Entry 7CRC (electron microscopy, 3.02 A resolution); this record covers chains B and F of the 8 polymer chains in the assembly.

# Chain B
Molecule: NAD+ hydrolase (NADase)
Organism: Arabidopsis thaliana
Reference sequence: Q9ZSN5 (Q9ZSN5_ARATH); residues 1-1221 here = UniProt positions 1-1221
Chain sequence (1221 residues; each row starts with the number of its first residue):
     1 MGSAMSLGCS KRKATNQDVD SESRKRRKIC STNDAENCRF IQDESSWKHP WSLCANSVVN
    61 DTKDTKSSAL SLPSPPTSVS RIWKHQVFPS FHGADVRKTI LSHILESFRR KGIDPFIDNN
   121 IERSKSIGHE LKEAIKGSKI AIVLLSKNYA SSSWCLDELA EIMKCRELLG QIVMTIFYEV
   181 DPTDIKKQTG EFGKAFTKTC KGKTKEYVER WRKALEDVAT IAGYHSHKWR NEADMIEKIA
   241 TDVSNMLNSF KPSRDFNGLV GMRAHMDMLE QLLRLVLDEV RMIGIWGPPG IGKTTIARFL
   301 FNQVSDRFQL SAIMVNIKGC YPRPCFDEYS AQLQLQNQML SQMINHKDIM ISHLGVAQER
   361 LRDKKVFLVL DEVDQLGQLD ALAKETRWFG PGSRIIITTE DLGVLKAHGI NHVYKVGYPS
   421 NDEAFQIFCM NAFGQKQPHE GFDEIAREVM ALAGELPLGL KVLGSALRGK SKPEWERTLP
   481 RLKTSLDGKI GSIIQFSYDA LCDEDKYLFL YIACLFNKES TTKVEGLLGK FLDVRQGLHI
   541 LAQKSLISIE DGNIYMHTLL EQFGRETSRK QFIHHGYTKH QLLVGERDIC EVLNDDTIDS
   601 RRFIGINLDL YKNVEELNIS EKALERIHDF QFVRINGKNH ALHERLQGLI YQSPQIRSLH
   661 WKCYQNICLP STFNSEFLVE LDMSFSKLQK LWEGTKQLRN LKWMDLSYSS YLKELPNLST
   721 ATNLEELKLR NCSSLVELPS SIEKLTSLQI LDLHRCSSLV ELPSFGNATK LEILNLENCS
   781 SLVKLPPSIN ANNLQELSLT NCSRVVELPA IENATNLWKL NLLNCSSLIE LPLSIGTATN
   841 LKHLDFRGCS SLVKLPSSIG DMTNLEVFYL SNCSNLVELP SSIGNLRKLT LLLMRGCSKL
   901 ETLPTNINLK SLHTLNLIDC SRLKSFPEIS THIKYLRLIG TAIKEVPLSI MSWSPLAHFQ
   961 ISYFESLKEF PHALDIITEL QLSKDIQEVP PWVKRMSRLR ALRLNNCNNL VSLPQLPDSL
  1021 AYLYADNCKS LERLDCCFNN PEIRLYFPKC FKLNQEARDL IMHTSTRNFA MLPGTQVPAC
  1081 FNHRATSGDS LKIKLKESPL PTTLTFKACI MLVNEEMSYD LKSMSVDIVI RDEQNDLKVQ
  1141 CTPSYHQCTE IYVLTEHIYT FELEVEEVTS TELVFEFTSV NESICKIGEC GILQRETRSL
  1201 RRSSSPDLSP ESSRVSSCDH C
Unresolved in the structure: 1-80, 1087-1089, 1196-1221
Small-molecule neighbours:
  - ADP (adenosine-5'-diphosphate): Gly258, Leu259, Val260, Met262, Pro289, Gly290, Ile291, Gly292, Lys293, Thr294, Thr295, Ile427, Pro457, Leu458, Lys461
  - ATP (adenosine-5'-triphosphate): Phe91, His92, Gly93, Ala94, Arg97, Asp118, Arg123, Ile127, Leu131, Ser152, Trp154, Cys155, Glu158
What the authors report for this chain:
  - self-association interface (contacts with another copy of this molecule): Ile121, Ser124
  - mutagenesis - I121E, S124E, A222E, G223A: decreased catalytic activity on NAD+
  - mutagenesis - I121E, S124E, A222E, G223A: unchanged binding to Avirulence protein ATR1 (chain F)
  - mutagenesis - I121E, E158A, E158Q, A222E: abolished signaling with Avirulence protein ATR1 (chain F)
  - mutagenesis - E122A/R123A/S124A/K125A/S126A, R123A, S124E, G223A: unchanged signaling with Avirulence protein ATR1 (chain F)

# Chain F
Molecule: Avirulence protein ATR1
Organism: Hyaloperonospora arabidopsidis (strain Emoy2)
Reference sequence: M4B6G6 (ATR1_HYAAE); the author numbering skips numbers that UniProt does not, so the offset changes along the chain: 1-281 = UniProt 1-281; 283-312 = UniProt 282-311
Chain sequence (311 residues; each row starts with the number of its first residue; note: 1 number in that range is skipped by the numbering (no residue carries it; nothing is unmodelled there)):
     1 MRVCYFVLVP SVALAVIATE SSETSGTIVH VFPLRDVADH RNDALINRAL RAQTALDDDE
    61 ERWPFGPSAV EALIETIDRH GRVSLNDEAK MKKVVRTWKK LIERDDLIGE IGKHYFEAPG
   121 PLHDTYDEAL ATRLVTTYSD RGVARAILHT RPSDPLSKKA GQAHRLEEAV ASLWKGRGYT
   181 SDNVVSSIAT GHDVDFFAPT AFTFLVKCVE SEDDANNAIF EYFGSNPSRY FSAVLHAMEK
   241 PDADSRVLES SKKWMFQCYA QKQFPTPVFE RTLAAYQSED Y
   283 AIRGARNHYE KLSLSQIEEL VEEYSRIYSV
Unresolved in the structure: 1-66, 283-289, 312
Swiss-Prot annotation at these positions:
  - motif: Arg48 to Arg62 (RxLR-dEER)

# How chain B and chain F interact
Residue-residue contacts - 51 pairs, chain B then chain F:
  Lys638(B) - Glu239(F)  hydrogen bond (side chain-backbone)
  Lys638(B) - Lys240(F)
  Lys638(B) - Pro241(F)
  Phe685(B) - Asp242(F)
  Ser710(B) - Arg246(F)
  Tyr711(B) - Ser245(F)
  Arg730(B) - Pro155(F)
  Asp752(B) - Leu156(F)
  Asn775(B) - Leu156(F)
  Tyr869(B) - Thr125(F)  hydrogen bond
  Tyr869(B) - Tyr126(F)
  Thr890(B) - Tyr126(F)  hydrogen bond
  Leu891(B) - Tyr126(F)
  Leu893(B) - Asp124(F)
  Arg895(B) - Asp124(F)  salt bridge
  His913(B) - Glu117(F)  salt bridge
  Thr914(B) - Phe116(F)
  Asn916(B) - Asp124(F)
  Tyr935(B) - Glu117(F)  hydrogen bond (side chain-backbone)
  Tyr935(B) - Leu122(F)  hydrophobic
  Arg937(B) - Leu122(F)
  Arg937(B) - Asp124(F)  salt bridge
  His958(B) - Leu122(F)
  Gln960(B) - Leu122(F)
  Ser1118(B) - Gly178(F)  hydrogen bond (side chain-backbone)
  Ser1118(B) - Thr180(F)
  Asp1120(B) - Arg177(F)
  Asp1120(B) - Gly178(F)
  Leu1121(B) - Arg177(F)
  Leu1121(B) - Gly178(F)
  Leu1121(B) - Tyr179(F)  hydrophobic
  Lys1122(B) - Gly176(F)  hydrogen bond (side chain-backbone)
  Lys1122(B) - Arg177(F)  hydrogen bond (backbone-backbone)
  Lys1122(B) - Gly178(F)
  Ser1123(B) - Arg177(F)  hydrogen bond
  Ser1123(B) - Tyr179(F)  hydrogen bond
  Ser1144(B) - Ser84(F)
  Tyr1145(B) - Gly81(F)
  Tyr1145(B) - Arg82(F)
  Tyr1145(B) - Ser84(F)
  Gln1147(B) - Thr136(F)
  Thr1149(B) - Pro121(F)
  Thr1149(B) - Thr132(F)
  Val1180(B) - Ser139(F)
  Asn1181(B) - Ser139(F)  hydrogen bond
  Asn1181(B) - Asp140(F)  hydrogen bond (side chain-backbone)
  Ser1183(B) - Asn183(F)  hydrogen bond (backbone-side chain)
  Ser1183(B) - Ser186(F)
  Ser1183(B) - Ser187(F)
  Ile1184(B) - Tyr179(F)  hydrophobic
  Ile1184(B) - Asn183(F)
Interface residues without a listed pair, chain B (38 interface residues in all): Asp551, Asn639, Cys663, Lys728, Ile750, Val867
Interface residues without a listed pair, chain F (36 interface residues in all): Lys113, Gly120, His123, Asp154, Lys159, Ala243
The authors on this interface:
  - hot spots on chain F (mutagenesis) - D140Y: decreased binding to NAD+ hydrolase (NADase) (chain B)
  - hot spots on chain F (mutagenesis) - E117A/L122A/D124A/T125A/Y126A: abolished binding to NAD+ hydrolase (NADase) (chain B)

# In short
The interface between chain B and chain F involves 38 residues on one side and 36 on the other; the contacts
include 12 hydrogen bonds and 3 salt bridges. Polar pairs include Arg895(B)-Asp124(F), His913(B)-Glu117(F) and
Arg937(B)-Asp124(F). The paper reports that I121E, S124E and A222E of chain B, among others, reduce catalytic
activity on NAD+; a self-association interface involving Ile121(B) and Ser124(B); 10 substitutions were tested
in all.
Chain B is NAD+ hydrolase (NADase) (Arabidopsis thaliana) and chain F is Avirulence protein ATR1
(Hyaloperonospora arabidopsidis (strain Emoy2)); the structure, Cryo-EM structure of plant NLR RPP1 tetramer
in complex with ATR1, was determined by electron microscopy, deposited together with 7CRB and 7DFV.
